PDB entry 9C0P | X-ray diffraction, 1.87 A resolution | chain A

== Chain A ==
Molecule: Polyketide synthase Pks13
Organism: Mycobacterium tuberculosis
Notes: EC 2.3.1.-
UniProtKB: I6X8D2 (PKS13_MYCTU); residue numbers follow UniProt; this construct covers 576-1063
Amino-acid sequence (512 residues; row label = number of the first residue in the row):
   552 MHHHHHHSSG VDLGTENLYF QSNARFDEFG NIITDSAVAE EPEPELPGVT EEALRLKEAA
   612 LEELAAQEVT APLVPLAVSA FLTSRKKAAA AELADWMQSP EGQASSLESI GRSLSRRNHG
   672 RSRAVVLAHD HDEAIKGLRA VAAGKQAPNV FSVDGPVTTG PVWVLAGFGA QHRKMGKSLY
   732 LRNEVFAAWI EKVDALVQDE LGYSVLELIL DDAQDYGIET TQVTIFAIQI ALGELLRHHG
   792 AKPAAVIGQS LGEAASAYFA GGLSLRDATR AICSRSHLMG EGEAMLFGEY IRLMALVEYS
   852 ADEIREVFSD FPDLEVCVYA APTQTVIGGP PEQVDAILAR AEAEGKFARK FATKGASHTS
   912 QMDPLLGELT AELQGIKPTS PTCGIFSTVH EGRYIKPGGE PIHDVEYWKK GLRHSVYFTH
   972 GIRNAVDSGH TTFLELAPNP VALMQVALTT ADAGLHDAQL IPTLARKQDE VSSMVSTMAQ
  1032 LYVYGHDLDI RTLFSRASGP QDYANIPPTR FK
Disordered / not traced: 552-595
Glycans and other covalent adducts: compound A1ATV linked to S801
Sequence notes: initiating methionine (552); expression tag (553-575)
Small-molecule neighbours: A1ATV (N-{4-[(4-{[fluorodi(hydroxy)-lambda~4~-sulfanyl]oxy}phenoxy)methyl]phenyl}acetamide): F719, G720, Q773, Q800, L802, R826, M830, M845, L847, V869, A871, V877, R900, F902, S908, H909, V992, Q996
Swiss-Prot annotation at these positions:
  - active site: S801 (Acyl-ester intermediate)

== In short ==
Compound A1ATV is covalently linked to S801. Curated annotation (UniProt) lists active-site residue S801.
Chain A is Polyketide synthase Pks13 (Mycobacterium tuberculosis); the structure, M. tuberculosis PKS13
acyltransferase (AT) domain in complex with SuFEx inhibitor CEC215, was determined by X-ray diffraction,
deposited together with 9C1C, 9C1D, 9C1V, 9C2R and 9C9O.
